8B46 - chains B and C of the 6 polymer chains in the assembly; structure by X-ray diffraction, 1.67 A resolution.

[Chain B (and C)]
Protein: SUN domain-containing protein 1
Source organism: Homo sapiens
Notes: chain C of this document is another copy of the same molecule, construct and numbering; everything in this record applies to it too
UniProt: O94901 (SUN1_HUMAN); numbering as in UniProt (aligned over 616-812)
Amino-acid sequence (203 residues; each row starts with the number of its first residue):
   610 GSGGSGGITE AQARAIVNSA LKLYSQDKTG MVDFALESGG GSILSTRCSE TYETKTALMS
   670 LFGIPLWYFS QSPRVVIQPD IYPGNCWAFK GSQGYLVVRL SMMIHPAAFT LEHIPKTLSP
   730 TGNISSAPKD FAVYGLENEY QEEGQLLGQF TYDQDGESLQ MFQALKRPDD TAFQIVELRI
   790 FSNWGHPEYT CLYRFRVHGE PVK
Not modelled in the structure: 610-617, 812
Construct notes: expression tag (610-615)
Metal / ion sites: K+: V684, Q687, D689, N694, Y802
From the paper describing this entry:
  - self-association interface (contacts with another copy of this molecule): F671, I673
  - binding site for chloride ion: W676

[Chain B / chain C interface]
Pairs across the interface (38; chain B residue first):
  R623(B) - I625(C)
  V626(B) - V626(C)  hydrophobic
  V626(B) - A629(C)  hydrophobic
  L630(B) - A629(C)
  L630(B) - L630(C)  hydrophobic
  K631(B) - E766(C)  salt bridge
  Y633(B) - Y633(C)
  S634(B) - Y633(C)
  Q635(B) - P724(C)
  Q635(B) - T726(C)  hydrogen bond
  Q635(B) - L727(C)
  D636(B) - Y691(C)  hydrogen bond
  G639(B) - T726(C)
  M640(B) - T726(C)
  M640(B) - L727(C)
  V641(B) - T726(C)  hydrogen bond (backbone-backbone)
  V641(B) - L727(C)
  V641(B) - S728(C)
  V641(B) - P729(C)  hydrophobic
  F643(B) - P729(C)
  L645(B) - Y691(C)  hydrophobic
  L645(B) - P692(C)
  S647(B) - Y691(C)
  S647(B) - P692(C)  hydrogen bond (side chain-backbone)
  S647(B) - G693(C)
  S647(B) - N694(C)
  G648(B) - P692(C)  hydrogen bond (backbone-backbone)
  M668(B) - F671(C)  hydrophobic
  W676(B) - F671(C)
  W676(B) - I673(C)  hydrophobic
  F678(B) - F671(C)
  F678(B) - G672(C)
  S681(B) - G672(C)
  R683(B) - L667(C)  hydrogen bond (side chain-backbone)
  R683(B) - S669(C)  hydrogen bond
  P688(B) - Y691(C)
  M711(B) - P729(C)
  P810(B) - P729(C)
Other interface residues (no listed pair), chain B (29 interface residues in all): E619, A622, K637, L667, S710, R803
Other interface residues (no listed pair), chain C (22 interface residues in all): M668, T730

[In short]
Chain B and chain C form an interface of 29 and 22 residues respectively; the contacts include 7 hydrogen
bonds and 1 salt bridge. Among the polar pairs are K631(B)-E766(C), Q635(B)-T726(C) and D636(B)-Y691(C). From
the paper: a binding site for chloride ion at W676(B); a self-association interface involving F671(B) and
I673(B).
Chain B and chain C are both SUN domain-containing protein 1 (Homo sapiens); the structure, Crystal structure
of the SUN1-KASH6 9:9 complex, was determined by X-ray diffraction (same publication as 8B5X and 7Z8Y).
